8THB - chains D and E of the 5 polymer chains in the assembly; structure by electron microscopy, 3.20 A resolution.

# Chain D
Protein: Replication factor C subunit 2
Source organism: Saccharomyces cerevisiae
UniProtKB: P40348 (RFC2_YEAST); residues 1-353 here = UniProt positions 1-353
Chain sequence (353 residues; each row starts with the number of its first residue):
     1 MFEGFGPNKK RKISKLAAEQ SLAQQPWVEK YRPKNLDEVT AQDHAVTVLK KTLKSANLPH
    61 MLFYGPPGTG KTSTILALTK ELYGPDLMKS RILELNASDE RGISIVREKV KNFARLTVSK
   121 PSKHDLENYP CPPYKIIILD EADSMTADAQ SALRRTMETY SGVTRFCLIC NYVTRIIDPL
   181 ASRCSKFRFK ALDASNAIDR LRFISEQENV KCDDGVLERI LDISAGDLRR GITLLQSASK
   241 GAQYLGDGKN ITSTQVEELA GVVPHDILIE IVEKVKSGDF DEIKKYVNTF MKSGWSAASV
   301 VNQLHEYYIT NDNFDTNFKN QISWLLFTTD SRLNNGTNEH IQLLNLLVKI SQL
Not modelled in the structure: 1-21
Swiss-Prot annotation at these positions:
  - binding site (ATP): Val28, Arg32, Gly65 to Ser73, Asn171, Arg229
  - modified residue: Met1 (N-acetylmethionine)

# Chain E
Protein: Replication factor C subunit 5
Source organism: Saccharomyces cerevisiae
UniProtKB: P38251 (RFC5_YEAST); residues 1-354 here = UniProt positions 1-354
Chain sequence (354 residues; numbered 1 to 354; the number before each row is that of its first residue):
     1 MSLWVDKYRP KSLNALSHNE ELTNFLKSLS DQPRDLPHLL LYGPNGTGKK TRCMALLESI
    61 FGPGVYRLKI DVRQFVTASN RKLELNVVSS PYHLEITPSD MGNNDRIVIQ ELLKEVAQME
   121 QVDFQDSKDG LAHRYKCVII NEANSLTKDA QAALRRTMEK YSKNIRLIMV CDSMSPIIAP
   181 IKSRCLLIRC PAPSDSEIST ILSDVVTNER IQLETKDILK RIAQASNGNL RVSLLMLESM
   241 ALNNELALKS SSPIIKPDWI IVIHKLTRKI VKERSVNSLI ECRAVLYDLL AHCIPANIIL
   301 KELTFSLLDV ETLNTTNKSS IIEYSSVFDE RLSLGNKAIF HLEGFIAKVM CCLD
Not modelled in the structure: 1, 120-133
Swiss-Prot annotation at these positions:
  - binding site (ATP): Val5, Ser17, Gly43 to Thr51, Arg231

# How chain D and chain E interact
Pairs across the interface (74):
  Leu22(D) - Arg34(E)
  Gln24(D) - Arg34(E)
  Gln24(D) - Asp35(E)
  Ala97(D) - Arg156(E)
  Ser98(D) - Arg156(E)
  Ser98(D) - Lys160(E)
  Asp99(D) - Lys160(E)
  Arg101(D) - Arg156(E)
  Ser144(D) - Arg156(E)  hydrogen bond (backbone-side chain)
  Met145(D) - Arg156(E)
  Arg229(D) - Arg184(E)
  Arg230(D) - Ser183(E)
  Lys240(D) - Asp35(E)  salt bridge
  Tyr244(D) - Phe25(E)  hydrophobic
  Tyr244(D) - Ser28(E)  hydrogen bond (backbone-side chain)
  Tyr244(D) - Leu29(E)  hydrophobic
  Tyr244(D) - Asp35(E)
  Glu258(D) - Arg189(E)  salt bridge
  Leu259(D) - Leu187(E)
  Ala260(D) - Leu187(E)
  Gly261(D) - Tyr42(E)
  Gly261(D) - Leu187(E)
  Phe280(D) - Leu308(E)  hydrophobic
  Phe280(D) - Thr315(E)
  Phe280(D) - Lys318(E)
  Asp281(D) - Lys318(E)  salt bridge
  Lys284(D) - Asp309(E)  salt bridge
  Asn288(D) - Asn227(E)
  Met291(D) - Pro44(E)
  Lys292(D) - Pro44(E)
  Lys292(D) - Pro191(E)
  Lys292(D) - Ala192(E)  hydrogen bond (backbone-backbone)
  Lys292(D) - Asn227(E)
  Ser293(D) - Arg189(E)  hydrogen bond (backbone-side chain)
  Ser293(D) - Pro191(E)
  Gly294(D) - Tyr42(E)
  Gly294(D) - Pro44(E)
  Gly294(D) - Arg189(E)
  Trp295(D) - Arg189(E)
  Ser296(D) - Met174(E)
  Ala298(D) - Ser175(E)
  Arg332(D) - Ser326(E)  hydrogen bond
  Arg332(D) - Val327(E)
  Arg332(D) - Glu330(E)
  Leu333(D) - Ser175(E)
  Leu333(D) - Pro176(E)
  Asn334(D) - Lys148(E)  hydrogen bond (backbone-side chain)
  Asn334(D) - Pro176(E)
  Asn335(D) - Glu330(E)
  Asn335(D) - Ser333(E)  hydrogen bond (backbone-side chain)
  Gly336(D) - Pro176(E)
  Gly336(D) - Ser333(E)
  Thr337(D) - Asp329(E)
  Thr337(D) - Glu330(E)
  Asn338(D) - Lys301(E)
  Asn338(D) - Asp329(E)
  Glu339(D) - Ser173(E)
  Glu339(D) - Ser175(E)  hydrogen bond
  His340(D) - Phe305(E)
  Ile341(D) - Thr304(E)
  Ile341(D) - Phe305(E)  hydrophobic
  Ile341(D) - Ile322(E)  hydrophobic
  Ile341(D) - Ser325(E)
  Ile341(D) - Ser326(E)
  Ile341(D) - Asp329(E)
  Gln342(D) - Ser326(E)  hydrogen bond
  Leu344(D) - Phe305(E)  hydrophobic
  Leu344(D) - Ile322(E)  hydrophobic
  Asn345(D) - Ile322(E)
  Asn345(D) - Glu323(E)
  Asn345(D) - Ser326(E)
  Val348(D) - Ser319(E)
  Lys349(D) - Ser319(E)
  Lys349(D) - Glu323(E)  salt bridge
Also at the interface, not in a pair above, chain D (47 interface residues in all): Ala23, Thr146, Thr233, Ser237, Gln352
Also at the interface, not in a pair above, chain E (42 interface residues in all): Gly43, Arg106, Glu159, Leu186, Leu334

# In short
47 residues of chain D face 42 of chain E across their interface; the contacts include 9 hydrogen bonds and 5
salt bridges. Polar contacts include Lys240(D)-Asp35(E), Glu258(D)-Arg189(E) and Asp281(D)-Lys318(E).
Here chain D is Replication factor C subunit 2 and chain E is Replication factor C subunit 5, both from
Saccharomyces cerevisiae. Entry 8THB (Structure of the Saccharomyces cerevisiae PCNA clamp unloader Elg1-RFC
complex) was determined by electron microscopy (same publication as 8THC and 8THD).
